9O5W - chains B and D of the 6 polymer chains in the assembly; structure by electron microscopy, 2.67 A resolution.

Chain B (and D):
Protein: Hemagglutinin HA2 chain
Source organism: Wuhan spiny eel influenza virus
Notes: chain D of this document is another copy of the same molecule, construct and numbering; everything in this record applies to it too
UniProt: A0A2P1GNV0 (A0A2P1GNV0_9ORTO); residue numbers follow UniProt; this construct covers 342-522
Chain sequence (181 residues; each row starts with the number of its first residue):
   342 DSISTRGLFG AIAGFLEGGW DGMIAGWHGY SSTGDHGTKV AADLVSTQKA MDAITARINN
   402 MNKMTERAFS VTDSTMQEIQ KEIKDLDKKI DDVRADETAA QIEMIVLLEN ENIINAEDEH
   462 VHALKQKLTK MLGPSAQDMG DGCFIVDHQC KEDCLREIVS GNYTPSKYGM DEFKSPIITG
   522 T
Unresolved in the structure: 342-361, 520-522
Disulfides: Cys491-Cys495

Chain B / chain D interface:
Pairs across the interface (45; chain B residue first):
  Thr374(B) - Pro517(D)
  Gly375(B) - Pro517(D)
  Gly375(B) - Ile518(D)
  Asp376(B) - Ile518(D)
  Asp376(B) - Ile519(D)
  Gln421(B) - Ile424(D)
  Lys422(B) - Asp414(D)  salt bridge
  Glu423(B) - Ile424(D)
  Asp426(B) - Asp414(D)
  Leu427(B) - Thr416(D)
  Leu427(B) - Ile424(D)  hydrophobic
  Leu427(B) - Leu427(D)  hydrophobic
  Leu427(B) - Asp428(D)
  Lys429(B) - Thr413(D)
  Lys430(B) - Asp428(D)  salt bridge
  Lys430(B) - Ile431(D)
  Lys430(B) - Asp432(D)  salt bridge
  Ile431(B) - Ile431(D)  hydrophobic
  Asp433(B) - Ser411(D)
  Asp433(B) - Thr413(D)  hydrogen bond
  Val434(B) - Arg435(D)
  Asp437(B) - Arg408(D)
  Asp437(B) - Phe410(D)  hydrogen bond (side chain-backbone)
  Asp437(B) - Ser411(D)  hydrogen bond
  Glu438(B) - Arg408(D)  salt bridge
  Glu438(B) - Arg435(D)  salt bridge
  Glu438(B) - Thr439(D)
  Ala441(B) - Arg408(D)
  Gln442(B) - Gln442(D)
  Met445(B) - Arg408(D)  hydrogen bond
  Leu448(B) - Asn401(D)
  Gln478(B) - Pro475(D)
  Gln478(B) - Phe514(D)
  Gln478(B) - Lys515(D)  hydrogen bond (side chain-backbone)
  Asp479(B) - Phe514(D)
  Met480(B) - Lys471(D)
  Met480(B) - Phe514(D)  hydrophobic
  Gly481(B) - Gln467(D)  hydrogen bond (backbone-side chain)
  Gly481(B) - Thr470(D)
  Asp482(B) - Lys471(D)
  Ile486(B) - Lys515(D)
  Ile486(B) - Ser516(D)
  Asp488(B) - Lys515(D)  salt bridge
  Asp488(B) - Ile519(D)
  His489(B) - Ile519(D)
Also at the interface, not in a pair above, chain B (32 interface residues in all): Ile424, Ala440, Glu452, Lys466, Gln490
Also at the interface, not in a pair above, chain D (30 interface residues in all): Arg398, Met405, Ala409, Ser415, Ile420

In short:
The interface between chain B and chain D involves 32 residues on one side and 30 on the other, with 6
hydrogen bonds and 6 salt bridges. Polar pairs include Lys422(B)-Asp414(D), Lys430(B)-Asp428(D) and
Lys430(B)-Asp432(D).
Chain B and chain D are both Hemagglutinin HA2 chain (Wuhan spiny eel influenza virus); the structure, CryoEM
structure of Wuhan spiny eel influenza virus (WSEIV) HA, was determined by electron microscopy, deposited
together with 9O5U.
